PDB entry 8YH8 | electron microscopy, 2.70 A resolution | chains A and D of the 8 polymer chains in the assembly

Chain A:
Name: ATP synthase subunit alpha
Source organism: Bacillus sp. PS3
Notes: EC 7.1.2.2
UniProtKB: A0A0M3VGF9 (A0A0M3VGF9_BACP3); numbering as in UniProt (aligned over 26-501)
Sequence (476 residues; numbered 26 to 501; the number before each row is that of its first residue):
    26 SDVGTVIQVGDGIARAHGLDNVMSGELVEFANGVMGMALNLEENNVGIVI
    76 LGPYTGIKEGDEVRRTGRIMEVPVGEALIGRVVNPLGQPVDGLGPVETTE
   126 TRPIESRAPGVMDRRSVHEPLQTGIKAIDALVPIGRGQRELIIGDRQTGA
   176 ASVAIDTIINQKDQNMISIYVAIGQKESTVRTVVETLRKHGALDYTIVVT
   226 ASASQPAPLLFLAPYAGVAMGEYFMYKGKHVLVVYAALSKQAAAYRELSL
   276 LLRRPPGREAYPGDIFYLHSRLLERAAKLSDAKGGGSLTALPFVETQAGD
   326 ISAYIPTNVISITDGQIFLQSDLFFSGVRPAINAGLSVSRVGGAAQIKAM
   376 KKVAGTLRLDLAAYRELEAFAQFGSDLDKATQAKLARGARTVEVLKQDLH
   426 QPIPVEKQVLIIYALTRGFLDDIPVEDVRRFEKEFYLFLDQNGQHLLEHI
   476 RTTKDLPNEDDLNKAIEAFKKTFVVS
Disordered / not traced: 500-501
Differences from the reference sequence: conflict A175 (Lys in A0A0M3VGF9), A176 (Thr in A0A0M3VGF9), S193 (Cys in A0A0M3VGF9), A261 (Asp in A0A0M3VGF9), A262 (Asp in A0A0M3VGF9), F463 (Trp in A0A0M3VGF9)

Chain D:
Name: ATP synthase subunit beta
Source organism: Bacillus sp. PS3
Notes: EC 7.1.2.2
UniProtKB: A0A0M4U1P9 (A0A0M4U1P9_BACP3); residues 1-471 here = UniProt positions 1-471
Sequence (471 residues; row label = number of the first residue in the row):
     1 MTRGRVIQVMGPVVDVKFENGHLPAIYNALKIQHKARNENEVDIDLTLEV
    51 ALHLGDDTVRTIAMASTDGLIRGMEVIDTGAPISVPVGEVTLGRVFNVLG
   101 EPIDLEGDIPADARRDPIHRPAPKFEELATEVEILETGIKVVDLLAPYIK
   151 GGKIGLFGGAGVGKTVLIQELIHNIAQEHGGISVFAGVGERTREGNDLYH
   201 EMKDSGVISKTAMVFGQMNEPPGARMRVALTGLTMAEYFRDEQGQDVLLF
   251 IDNIFRFTQAGSEVSALLGRMPSAVGYQPTLATEMGQLQERITSTAKGSI
   301 TSIQAIYVPADDYTDPAPATTFSHLDATTNLERKLAEMGIYPAVDPLAST
   351 SRALAPEIVGEEHYQVARKVQQTLQRYKELQDIIAILGMDELSDEDKLVV
   401 HRARRIQFFLSQNFHVAEQFTGQPGSYVPVKETVRGFKEILEGKYDHLPE
   451 DAFRLVGRIEEVVEKAKAMGV
Disordered / not traced: 1
Metal / ion sites: Mg2+: T165 (together with ADP)
Small-molecule neighbours: ADP (adenosine-5'-diphosphate): G159, A160, G161, V162, G163, K164, T165, V166, E194, Y341, P342, F414, A417, F420, T421

Chain A / chain D interface:
Residue-residue contacts (68):
  I32(A) - L54(D)
  I32(A) - G55(D)
  Q33(A) - H53(D)
  V34(A) - I26(D)
  V34(A) - L52(D)
  V34(A) - H53(D)  hydrogen bond (backbone-backbone)
  G35(A) - L52(D)
  D36(A) - L52(D)
  D36(A) - R270(D)  salt bridge
  Y79(A) - I26(D)  hydrophobic
  Y79(A) - Y27(D)
  T80(A) - A25(D)
  T80(A) - Y27(D)
  K83(A) - L23(D)  hydrogen bond (side chain-backbone)
  K83(A) - H53(D)
  E84(A) - H53(D)  hydrogen bond (backbone-side chain)
  E84(A) - L54(D)
  V115(A) - F125(D)
  V115(A) - E126(D)
  D116(A) - F125(D)
  R171(A) - F322(D)
  R171(A) - T350(D)  hydrogen bond (backbone-side chain)
  Q172(A) - L347(D)
  Q172(A) - A348(D)  hydrogen bond (side chain-backbone)
  Q172(A) - T350(D)
  K201(A) - E290(D)
  K201(A) - S323(D)
  K201(A) - H324(D)  hydrogen bond (side chain-backbone)
  K201(A) - D326(D)  salt bridge
  E202(A) - L128(D)
  E202(A) - E290(D)  hydrogen bond (backbone-side chain)
  S203(A) - L128(D)
  V205(A) - F125(D)  hydrophobic
  R206(A) - F125(D)  hydrogen bond (side chain-backbone)
  R206(A) - E126(D)  hydrogen bond (side chain-backbone)
  R206(A) - E127(D)
  R206(A) - L128(D)
  T207(A) - T130(D)
  V209(A) - F125(D)  hydrophobic
  A228(A) - G286(D)
  A228(A) - H324(D)
  S229(A) - Q287(D)  hydrogen bond
  S229(A) - E290(D)
  K265(A) - S323(D)
  R271(A) - S273(D)  hydrogen bond
  R271(A) - A274(D)
  E272(A) - P279(D)
  E272(A) - T280(D)
  E272(A) - T283(D)  hydrogen bond
  L275(A) - M271(D)  hydrophobic
  L275(A) - P272(D)
  L275(A) - S273(D)
  L275(A) - P279(D)  hydrophobic
  L276(A) - R270(D)
  R278(A) - G269(D)
  R278(A) - M271(D)
  R279(A) - M271(D)
  E284(A) - A274(D)
  A285(A) - S273(D)
  A285(A) - A274(D)
  Q322(A) - Y313(D)
  Q322(A) - F322(D)
  D347(A) - Q375(D)
  F349(A) - R368(D)
  F350(A) - L347(D)  hydrophobic
  F350(A) - Q371(D)
  F350(A) - Q372(D)
  F350(A) - Q375(D)
Also at the interface, not in a pair above, chain A (47 interface residues in all): V107, G117, G199, Q200, E210, S227, A232, P281, S351, G352, R354, Q397
Also at the interface, not in a pair above, chain D (48 interface residues in all): D56, D57, A122, K153, A282, T293, T314, L325, E391, L392, E395

Overview:
The interface between chain A and chain D involves 47 residues on one side and 48 on the other, with 12
hydrogen bonds and 2 salt bridges. Polar contacts include D36(A)-R270(D), K201(A)-D326(D) and K83(A)-L23(D).
Ligands of chain D: ADP.
Chain A is ATP synthase subunit alpha and chain D is ATP synthase subunit beta, both from Bacillus sp. PS3;
the structure, F1 domain of Non-catalytic site depleted and epsilon C-terminal domain deleted FoF1-ATPase from
Bacillus PS3,under ATP ..., was determined by electron microscopy (same publication as 8YGV).
